Entry 3RB4 (X-ray diffraction, 2.81 A resolution); this record covers chains A and E of the 3 polymer chains in the assembly.

[Chain A]
Name: DNA polymerase IV
Source organism: Sulfolobus solfataricus
Notes: EC 2.7.7.7
Reference sequence: Q97W02 (DPO42_SULSO); residue numbers follow UniProt; this construct covers 2-341
Sequence (341 residues; row label = number of the first residue in the row):
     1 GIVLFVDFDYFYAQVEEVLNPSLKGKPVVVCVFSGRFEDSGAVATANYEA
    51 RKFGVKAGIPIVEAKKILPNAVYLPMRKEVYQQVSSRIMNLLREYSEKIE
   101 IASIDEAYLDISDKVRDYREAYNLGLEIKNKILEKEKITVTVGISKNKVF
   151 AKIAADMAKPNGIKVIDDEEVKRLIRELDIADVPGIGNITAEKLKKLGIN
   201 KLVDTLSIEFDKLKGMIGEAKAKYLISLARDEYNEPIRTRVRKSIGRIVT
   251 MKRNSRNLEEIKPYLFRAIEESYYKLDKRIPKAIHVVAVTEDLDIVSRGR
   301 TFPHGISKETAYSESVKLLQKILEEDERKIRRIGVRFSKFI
Construct notes: expression tag (1)
Metal / ion sites: Ca2+ site 1: Asp7, Asp105, Glu106 (together with 2'-deoxyguanosine-5'-triphosphate); Ca2+ site 2: Asp7, Phe8, Asp105 (together with 2'-deoxyguanosine-5'-triphosphate); Ca2+ site 3: Ala181, Ile186
Residues lining bound ligands: 2'-deoxyguanosine-5'-triphosphate (DGT): Asp7, Phe8, Asp9, Tyr10, Phe11, Tyr12, Val32, Val43, Ala44, Thr45, Tyr48, Arg51, Ala57, Gly58, Ile104, Asp105, Lys159
Swiss-Prot annotation at these positions:
  - active site: Glu106
  - binding site (Mg(2+)): Asp7, Asp105
  - site: Tyr12 (Substrate discrimination)
  - mutagenesis: Asp105 to Glu106 (Loss of function)

[Chain E]
Molecule: 20-nt DNA strand
Sequence (20 nucleotides; each row starts with the number of its first residue):
   900 CCTAACXCTACCATCCAACC
Not modelled in the structure: 900
Modified residues: ME6 ([(2R,3S,5R)-5-(4-azanyl-3-methyl-2-oxo-pyrimidin-3-ium-1-yl)-3-hydroxy-oxolan-2-yl]methyl dihydrogen phosphate) at position 906

[How chain A and chain E interact]
Pairs across the interface (43):
  Val32(A) with DC905(E), base contact; ME6_906(E), sugar contact
  Arg36(A) with DC901(E), phosphate contact; DT902(E), salt bridge to the phosphate
  Phe37(A) with DT902(E), sugar contact; DA903(E), phosphate contact
  Ser40(A) with DA904(E), phosphate contact
  Gly41(A) with DA904(E), hydrogen bond to the phosphate
  Ala42(A) with DC905(E), sugar contact
  Gly58(A) with DC905(E), base contact
  Pro60(A) with DA903(E), base contact
  Val62(A) with DA903(E), sugar contact
  Glu63(A) with DA903(E), base contact
  Gly218(A) with DA912(E), phosphate contact
  Glu219(A) with DA912(E), hydrogen bond to the phosphate
  Ala220(A) with DC911(E), sugar contact; DA912(E), hydrogen bond to the phosphate
  Val241(A) with DA909(E), phosphate contact
  Arg242(A) with DT908(E), sugar contact; DA909(E), phosphate contact
  Lys243(A) with DA909(E), hydrogen bond to the phosphate; DC910(E), salt bridge to the phosphate
  Ser244(A) with DT908(E), sugar contact; DA909(E), hydrogen bond to the phosphate
  Ile245(A) with DT908(E), phosphate contact
  Gly246(A) with DT908(E), hydrogen bond to the phosphate
  Arg247(A) with ME6_906(E), base contact; DC907(E), salt bridge to the phosphate
  Ile248(A) with ME6_906(E), phosphate contact; DC907(E), hydrogen bond to the phosphate
  Val249(A) with ME6_906(E), base contact
  Thr250(A) with DC905(E), hydrogen bond to the phosphate; ME6_906(E), base contact
  Lys252(A) with DC901(E), sugar contact
  Arg253(A) with DC901(E), phosphate contact
  Lys275(A) with DC907(E), salt bridge to the phosphate
  Leu293(A) with DA904(E), base contact
  Arg331(A) with DA904(E), salt bridge to the phosphate; DC905(E), salt bridge to the phosphate
  Arg332(A) with DC905(E), phosphate contact; ME6_906(E), hydrogen bond to the phosphate
  Arg336(A) with DC907(E), sugar contact; DT908(E), salt bridge to the phosphate
Other interface residues (no listed pair), chain A (33 interface residues in all): Ser34, Val43, Lys78

[Summary]
33 residues of chain A face 12 of chain E across their interface; the contacts include 9 hydrogen bonds and 7
salt bridges. Polar pairs include Gly41(A)-DA904(E), Glu219(A)-DA912(E) and Ala220(A)-DA912(E). Ligands of
chain A: 2'-deoxyguanosine-5'-triphosphate.
Chain A is DNA polymerase IV (Sulfolobus solfataricus) and chain E is a 20-nt DNA strand; the structure, Dpo4
extension ternary complex with 3'-terminal primer G base opposite the 3-methylcytosine (m3c) lesion, was
determined by X-ray diffraction together with 3RAQ, 3RAX, 3RB0, 3RB3 and 3RB6 from the same study.
